PDB entry 8D9R | electron microscopy, 20.00 A resolution (very low resolution: no residue pairs are listed; an interface is given only as per-side residue counts) | chains 5 and W of the 60 polymer chains in the assembly

== Chain 5 ==
Molecule: ADP-ribosylation factor 1
Organism: Homo sapiens
Reference sequence: P84077 (ARF1_HUMAN); residue numbers follow UniProt; this construct covers 2-181
Sequence (181 residues; each row starts with the number of its first residue):
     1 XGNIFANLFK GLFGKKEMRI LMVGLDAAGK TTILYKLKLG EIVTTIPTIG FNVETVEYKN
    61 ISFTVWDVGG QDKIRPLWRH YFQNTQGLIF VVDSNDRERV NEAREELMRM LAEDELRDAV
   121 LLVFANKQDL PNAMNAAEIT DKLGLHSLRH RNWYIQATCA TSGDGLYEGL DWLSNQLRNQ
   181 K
Not modelled in the structure: 1
Modified / non-standard residues: MYR (myristic acid) at position 1
Differences from the reference sequence: expression tag (1)
Residues lining bound ligands: GTP (guanosine-5'-triphosphate): Leu25, Asp26, Ala27, Ala28, Gly29, Lys30, Thr31, Thr32, Thr45, Ile46, Pro47, Thr48, Gly69, Gly70, Lys127, Ala160, Thr161
Curated features (UniProtKB/Swiss-Prot):
  - region: Asn3 to Lys16 (Important for the stable binding to the membranes)
  - binding site (GTP): Gly24 to Thr32, Asn126 to Asp129, Ala160
  - modified residue: Gly2 (N-acetylglycine)
  - lipidation: Gly2 (N-myristoyl glycine)
  - natural variant: Tyr35 (Y35H: In PVNH8), Arg99 (R99H: In PVNH8; uncertain significance), Lys127 (K127E: In PVNH8)
  - mutagenesis: Gln71 (Q71L: Inhibits GTP hydrolysis. Coatomer proteins recruitment to the Golgi membrane and formation of coated vesicles are normal ...)

== Chain W ==
Molecule: AP-1 complex subunit gamma-1
Organism: Mus musculus
Reference sequence: P22892 (AP1G1_MOUSE); numbering as in UniProt (aligned over 1-595)
Sequence (601 residues; row label = number of the first residue in the row):
     1 MPAPIRLREL IRTIRTARTQ AEEREMIQKE CAAIRSSFRE EDNTYRCRNV AKLLYMHMLG
    61 YPAHFGQLEC LKLIASQKFT DKRIGYLGAM LLLDERQDVH LLMTNCIKND LNHSTQFVQG
   121 LALCTLGCMG SSEMCRDLAG EVEKLLKTSN SYLRKKAALC AVHVIRKVPE LMEMFLPATK
   181 NLLNEKNHGV LHTSVVLLTE MCERSPDMLA HFRKLVPQLV RILKNLIMSG YSPEHDVSGI
   241 SDPFLQVRIL RLLRILGRND DDSSEAMNDI LAQVATNTET SKNVGNAILY ETVLTIMDIK
   301 SESGLRVLAI NILGRFLLNN DKNIRYVALT SLLKTVQTDH NAVQRHRSTI VDCLKDLDVS
   361 IKRRAMELSF ALVNGNNIRG MMKELLYFLD SCEPEFKADC ASGIFLAAEK YAPSKRWHID
   421 TIMRVLTTAG SYVRDDAVPN LIQLITNSVE MHAYTVQRLY KAILGDYSQQ PLVQVAAWCI
   481 GEYGDLLVSG QCEEEEPIQV TEDEVLDILE SVLISNMSTS VTRGYALTAI MKLSTRFTCT
   541 VNRIKKVVSI YGSSIDVELQ QRAVEYNALF KKYDHMRSAL LERMPVMEKV TTNGPENLYF
   601 Q
Not modelled in the structure: 1-3, 589-601
Differences from the reference sequence: expression tag (596-601)

== How chain 5 and chain W interact ==
At this resolution (20 A) residue pairs are not listed: 4 residues of chain 5 and 5 of chain W lie at the interface.

== Summary ==
4 residues of chain 5 and 5 residues of chain W are in contact. Chain 5 binds GTP. From UniProt: 14
GTP-binding residues and one mutagenesis site on chain 5.
Chain 5 is ADP-ribosylation factor 1 (Homo sapiens) and chain W is AP-1 complex subunit gamma-1 (Mus
musculus); the structure, AP-1, Arf1, Nef lattice on MHC-I lipopeptide incorporated wide membrane tubes,
centered on gamma-Arf1, was determined by electron microscopy, deposited together with 7UX3, 8D4C, 8D4D, 8D4E,
8D4F, 8D4G and 5 further entries.
